9JT2 - chains N and P of the 18 polymer chains in the assembly; structure by electron microscopy, 3.19 A resolution.

# Chain N
Molecule: Dren-apaz
Organism: Novosphingopyxis baekryungensis DSM 16222
Chain sequence (442 residues; row label = number of the first residue in the row):
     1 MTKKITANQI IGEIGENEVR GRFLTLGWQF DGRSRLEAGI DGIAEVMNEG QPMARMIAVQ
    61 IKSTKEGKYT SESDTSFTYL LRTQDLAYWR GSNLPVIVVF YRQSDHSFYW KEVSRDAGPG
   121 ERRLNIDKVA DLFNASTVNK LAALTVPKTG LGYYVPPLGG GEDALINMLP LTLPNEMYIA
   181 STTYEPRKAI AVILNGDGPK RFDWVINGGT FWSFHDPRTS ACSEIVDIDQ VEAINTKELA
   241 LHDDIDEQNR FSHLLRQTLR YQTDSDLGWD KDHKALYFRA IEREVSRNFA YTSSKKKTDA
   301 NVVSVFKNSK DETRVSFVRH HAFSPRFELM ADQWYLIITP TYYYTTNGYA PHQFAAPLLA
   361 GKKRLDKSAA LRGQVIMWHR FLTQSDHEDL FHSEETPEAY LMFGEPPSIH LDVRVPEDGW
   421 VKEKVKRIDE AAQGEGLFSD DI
Unresolved in the structure: 1-6, 146-160, 386-399, 425-442
What the authors report for this chain:
  - catalytic residues: Asp-41, Gln-60, Lys-62
  - mutagenesis - E13A/N17A/R20A/Q29A/D31A/R33A/E45A, D41A, Q60A: abolished catalytic activity
  - mutagenesis - K62A: decreased catalytic activity
  - self-association interface (contacts with another copy of this molecule); pairs are residue here / residue on that copy: Glu-45/Arg-33
  - binding site for the 8-nt DNA strand: Lys-4, Gly-39, Ser-63, Lys-65
  - binding site for the 8-nt DNA strand: Lys-4

# Chain P
Molecule: 21-nt DNA strand
Organism: Novosphingopyxis baekryungensis DSM 16222
Sequence (21 nucleotides; numbered 1 to 21; the number before each row is that of its first residue):
     1 TATCGTCAGC TGTGCAGTAT T
Unresolved in the structure: 1, 20-21

# Interface between chain N and chain P
Residue-residue contacts - 12 pairs, chain N then chain P:
  Asn-249(N) with DT6(P), base contact; DC7(P), sugar contact
  Ser-252(N) with DC7(P), sugar contact
  His-253(N) with DT6(P), sugar contact
  Arg-256(N) with DC7(P), phosphate contact
  Lys-271(N) with DT6(P), salt bridge to the phosphate
  Lys-274(N) with DT6(P), phosphate contact
  Arg-326(N) with DA8(P), salt bridge to the phosphate; DG9(P), salt bridge to the phosphate
  Arg-364(N) with DA16(P), hydrogen bond to the sugar; DG17(P), salt bridge to the phosphate
  Glu-423(N) with DA19(P), phosphate contact
Also at the interface, not in a pair above, chain N (11 interface residues in all): Phe-327, Lys-367
Also at the interface, not in a pair above, chain P (8 interface residues in all): DG5

# In short
The interface between chain N and chain P involves 11 residues on one side and 8 on the other, with 1 hydrogen
bond and 4 salt bridges. Polar contacts include Arg-364(N)/DA16(P), Lys-271(N)/DT6(P) and Arg-326(N)/DA8(P).
The paper reports catalytic residues Asp-41(N), Gln-60(N) and Lys-62(N); E13A/N17A/R20A/Q29A/D31A/R33A/E45A,
D41A and Q60A of chain N abolish catalytic activity.
Here chain N is Dren-apaz and chain P is a 21-nt DNA strand, both from Novosphingopyxis baekryungensis DSM
16222. Entry 9JT2 (substrate-bound NbaSPARDA complexes) was determined by electron microscopy (same
publication as 9JSB, 9JSP and 9JSZ).
